Entry 2QE4 (X-ray diffraction, 2.40 A resolution); this record covers chains A and B.

== Chain A (and B) ==
Name: Estrogen receptor
Organism: Homo sapiens
Notes: fragment: Ligand binding domain; chain B of this document is another copy of the same molecule, construct and numbering; everything in this record applies to it too
Reference sequence: P03372 (ESR1_HUMAN); residue numbers follow UniProt; this construct covers 304-551
Amino-acid sequence (248 residues; row label = number of the first residue in the row):
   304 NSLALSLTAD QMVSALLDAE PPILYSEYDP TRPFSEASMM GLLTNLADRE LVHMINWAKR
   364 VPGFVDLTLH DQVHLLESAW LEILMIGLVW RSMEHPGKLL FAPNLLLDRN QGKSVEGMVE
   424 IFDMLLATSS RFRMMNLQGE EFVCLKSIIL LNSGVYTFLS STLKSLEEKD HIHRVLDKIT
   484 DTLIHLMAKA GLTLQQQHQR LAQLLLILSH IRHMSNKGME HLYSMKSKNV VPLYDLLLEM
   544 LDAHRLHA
Unresolved in the structure: 304-305, 331-335, 461-471, 529-551 (chain B: 304-305, 331-340, 462-470, 529-551)
Differences from the reference sequence: engineered mutation Ser-381 (Cys in P03372), Ser-417 (Cys in P03372), Ser-530 (Cys in P03372)
Small-molecule neighbours: JJ3 ((3as,4r,9br)-4-(4-hydroxyphenyl)-6-(methoxymethyl)-1,2,3,3a,4,9b-hexahydrocyclopenta[c]chromen-8-ol): Met-343, Leu-346, Thr-347, Leu-349, Ala-350, Glu-353, Trp-383, Leu-384, Leu-387, Met-388, Leu-391, Arg-394, Phe-404, Met-421, Ile-424, Leu-428, Gly-521, His-524, Leu-525, Met-528

== Chain A / chain B interface ==
Residue-residue contacts (48; chain A residue first):
  Ala-430(A) with Tyr-459(B)
  Arg-434(A) with Tyr-459(B), hydrogen bond; His-476(B), hydrogen bond
  Ile-451(A) with Leu-509(B), hydrophobic
  Asn-455(A) with Leu-509(B); His-513(B), hydrogen bond
  Val-458(A) with His-513(B)
  Tyr-459(A) with Ala-430(B); Arg-434(B), hydrogen bond; His-513(B)
  His-476(A) with Arg-434(B)
  Asp-480(A) with Gln-502(B); Gln-506(B)
  Thr-483(A) with His-501(B); Ala-505(B)
  Asp-484(A) with Gln-498(B), hydrogen bond; His-501(B), salt bridge; Gln-502(B)
  Ile-487(A) with His-501(B)
  Gln-498(A) with Asp-484(B), hydrogen bond
  His-501(A) with Thr-483(B); Ile-487(B); His-501(B); Leu-504(B)
  Gln-502(A) with Asp-480(B); Asp-484(B)
  Leu-504(A) with His-501(B)
  Ala-505(A) with Thr-483(B); Leu-508(B), hydrophobic
  Gln-506(A) with Asp-480(B)
  Leu-508(A) with Ala-505(B), hydrophobic
  Leu-509(A) with Ile-451(B), hydrophobic; Asn-455(B)
  Ile-510(A) with Tyr-459(B)
  Ser-512(A) with Leu-511(B); Arg-515(B), hydrogen bond
  His-513(A) with Asn-455(B), hydrogen bond (side chain-backbone); Ser-456(B); Tyr-459(B); Arg-515(B)
  Arg-515(A) with Ser-512(B); His-513(B), hydrogen bond; His-516(B)
  His-516(A) with Arg-515(B); Asn-519(B), hydrogen bond
  Asn-519(A) with His-516(B), hydrogen bond; Asn-519(B)
  Glu-523(A) with Glu-523(B)
Also at the interface, not in a pair above, chain A (31 interface residues in all): Met-437, Thr-460, Leu-479, Leu-497, Leu-511
Also at the interface, not in a pair above, chain B (31 interface residues in all): Met-427, Val-458, Leu-479, Leu-497, Ile-510

== Overview ==
The chain A/chain B interface involves 31 residues from each chain; the contacts include 11 hydrogen bonds and
1 salt bridge. Polar pairs include Asp-484(A)/His-501(B), Arg-434(A)/Tyr-459(B) and Arg-434(A)/His-476(B).
Bound to chain A: compound JJ3.
Chain A and chain B are both Estrogen receptor (Homo sapiens); the structure, Estrogen receptor alpha
ligand-binding domain in complex with a benzopyran agonist, was determined by X-ray diffraction together with
2JJ3 from the same study.
